PDB entry 4NCI | X-ray diffraction, 2.30 A resolution | chain A

[Chain A]
Name: DNA double-strand break repair Rad50 ATPase
Organism: Pyrococcus furiosus
Notes: fragment: and 726-882
UniProt: P58301 (RAD50_PYRFU); residue numbers follow UniProt; this construct covers 1-177, 726-882
Amino-acid sequence (339 residues; row label = number of the first residue in the row; note: 543 numbers in that range are skipped by the numbering (no residue carries them; nothing is unmodelled there)):
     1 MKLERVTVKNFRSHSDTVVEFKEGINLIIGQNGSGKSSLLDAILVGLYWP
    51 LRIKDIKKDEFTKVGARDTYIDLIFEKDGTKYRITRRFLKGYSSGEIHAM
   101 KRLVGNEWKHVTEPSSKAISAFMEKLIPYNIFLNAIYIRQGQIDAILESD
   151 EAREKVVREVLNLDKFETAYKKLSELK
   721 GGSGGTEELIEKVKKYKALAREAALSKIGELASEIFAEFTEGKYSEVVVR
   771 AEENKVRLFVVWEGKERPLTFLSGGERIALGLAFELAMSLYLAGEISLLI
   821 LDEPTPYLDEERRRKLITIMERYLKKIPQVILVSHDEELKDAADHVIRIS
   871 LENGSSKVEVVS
Not modelled in the structure: 60-66, 166-177, 721-729
Sequence notes: linker (721-725); engineered mutation E805 (Arg in P58301)
Reported in the primary citation:
  - mutagenesis - R805E (100-fold): increased binding to ATP
  - mutagenesis - R805E: decreased catalytic activity (nuclease activity)
  - conformationally variable residues (loop rearrangement): K54, Y137, R139, Q142, E159
  - mutagenesis - L802W: abolished binding to ATP
  - mutagenesis - L802W: decreased stability in response to ATP
  - mutagenesis - L802W: unchanged binding to TNP-ATP
  - mutagenesis - L802W: increased catalytic activity
  - mutagenesis - L806F: unchanged binding to ATP
  - mutagenesis - R797G: decreased binding to ATP
  - mutagenesis - R797G: increased binding to DNA

[Summary]
From the paper: R805E increases binding to ATP; conformational variability at K54, Y137 and R139 among others;
4 substitutions were tested in all.
Chain A is DNA double-strand break repair Rad50 ATPase (Pyrococcus furiosus); the structure, Crystal Structure
of Pyrococcus furiosis Rad50 R805E mutation, was determined by X-ray diffraction together with 4NCH, 4NCJ and
4NCK from the same study.
